Entry 3J9Q (electron microscopy, 3.50 A resolution); this record covers chains B and L of the 48 polymer chains in the assembly.

Chain B (and L):
Protein: sheath
From: Pseudomonas aeruginosa
Notes: chain L of this document is another copy of the same molecule, construct and numbering; everything in this record applies to it too
Reference sequence: Q9S574 (Q9S574_PSEAI); residue numbers follow UniProt; this construct covers 1-386
Sequence (386 residues; each row starts with the number of its first residue):
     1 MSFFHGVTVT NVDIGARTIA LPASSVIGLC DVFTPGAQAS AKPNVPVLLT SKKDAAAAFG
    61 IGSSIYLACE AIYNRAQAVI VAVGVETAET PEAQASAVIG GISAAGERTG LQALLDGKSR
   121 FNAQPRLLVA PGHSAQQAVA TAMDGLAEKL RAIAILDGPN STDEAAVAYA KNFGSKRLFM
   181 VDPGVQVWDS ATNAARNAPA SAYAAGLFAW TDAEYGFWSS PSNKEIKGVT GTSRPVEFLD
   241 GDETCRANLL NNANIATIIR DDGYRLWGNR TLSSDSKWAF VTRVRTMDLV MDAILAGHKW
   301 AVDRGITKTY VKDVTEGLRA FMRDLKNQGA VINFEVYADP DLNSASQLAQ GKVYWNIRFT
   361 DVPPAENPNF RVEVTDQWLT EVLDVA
Not modelled in the structure: 1
What the authors report for this chain:
  - self-association interface (contacts with another copy of this molecule): T375 to A386

Chain B / chain L interface:
Contacting residue pairs (86; chain B residue first):
  N223(B) - K299(L)  hydrogen bond (side chain-backbone)
  N223(B) - V302(L)  hydrogen bond (side chain-backbone)
  N223(B) - D303(L)  hydrogen bond
  K224(B) - D303(L)  salt bridge
  S233(B) - E107(L)
  R234(B) - E107(L)
  P235(B) - E107(L)
  P235(B) - D116(L)
  P235(B) - S119(L)
  P235(B) - R120(L)
  V236(B) - S119(L)  hydrogen bond (backbone-side chain)
  E237(B) - L115(L)
  L239(B) - K149(L)
  L239(B) - L150(L)  hydrophobic
  D240(B) - R151(L)  hydrogen bond (backbone-side chain)
  D240(B) - L295(L)
  E243(B) - K149(L)
  T244(B) - K149(L)  hydrogen bond
  R246(B) - R108(L)
  R260(B) - S119(L)
  R260(B) - K299(L)
  D261(B) - S119(L)
  D261(B) - R120(L)
  D261(B) - F121(L)
  D261(B) - N122(L)  hydrogen bond (side chain-backbone)
  D262(B) - S119(L)  hydrogen bond (backbone-backbone)
  D262(B) - R120(L)
  W267(B) - V302(L)  hydrophobic
  P363(B) - I306(L)  hydrogen bond (backbone-backbone)
  P363(B) - L348(L)  hydrophobic
  P364(B) - R304(L)
  P364(B) - G351(L)
  A365(B) - V302(L)
  A365(B) - D303(L)  hydrogen bond (backbone-backbone)
  A365(B) - R304(L)  hydrogen bond (backbone-backbone)
  A365(B) - I306(L)  hydrophobic
  A365(B) - Y310(L)
  A365(B) - G351(L)
  E366(B) - G351(L)  hydrogen bond (backbone-backbone)
  E366(B) - K352(L)  hydrogen bond (backbone-backbone)
  N367(B) - K352(L)
  N367(B) - V353(L)
  P368(B) - A301(L)
  P368(B) - Y310(L)
  P368(B) - V353(L)
  P368(B) - W355(L)
  N369(B) - V353(L)  hydrogen bond (backbone-backbone)
  N369(B) - Y354(L)
  N369(B) - W355(L)  hydrogen bond (backbone-backbone)
  F370(B) - I294(L)  hydrophobic
  F370(B) - L295(L)  hydrophobic
  F370(B) - H298(L)
  F370(B) - V314(L)  hydrophobic
  F370(B) - L318(L)  hydrophobic
  F370(B) - W355(L)
  F370(B) - I357(L)  hydrophobic
  R371(B) - D339(L)  salt bridge
  R371(B) - W355(L)  hydrogen bond (backbone-backbone)
  R371(B) - N356(L)  hydrogen bond
  R371(B) - I357(L)  hydrogen bond (backbone-backbone)
  V372(B) - M287(L)  hydrophobic
  V372(B) - I357(L)
  V372(B) - F359(L)  hydrophobic
  E373(B) - R358(L)  salt bridge
  E373(B) - F359(L)  hydrogen bond (backbone-backbone)
  V374(B) - K277(L)  hydrogen bond (backbone-side chain)
  V374(B) - R283(L)
  V374(B) - M287(L)  hydrophobic
  V374(B) - F359(L)
  T375(B) - R358(L)
  T375(B) - F359(L)  hydrogen bond (backbone-backbone)
  T375(B) - T360(L)
  D376(B) - R283(L)  salt bridge
  Q377(B) - R358(L)  hydrogen bond
  Q377(B) - T360(L)
  W378(B) - I332(L)
  W378(B) - N333(L)
  W378(B) - E335(L)
  W378(B) - R358(L)
  W378(B) - F359(L)  hydrophobic
  W378(B) - T360(L)  hydrogen bond (backbone-side chain)
  L379(B) - T360(L)
  V382(B) - I332(L)  hydrophobic
  V382(B) - N333(L)
  L383(B) - I332(L)  hydrophobic
  L383(B) - P363(L)  hydrophobic
Other interface residues (no listed pair), chain B (46 interface residues in all): S220, S222, F238, G241, G263, Y264, R265, R270, F280, V362, E381
Other interface residues (no listed pair), chain L (53 interface residues in all): G106, K118, Q124, W278, M291, G305, F334, L342, A349, Q350, D361

Overview:
46 residues of chain B face 53 of chain L across their interface; the contacts include 23 hydrogen bonds and 4
salt bridges. Polar pairs include K224(B)-D303(L), R371(B)-D339(L) and E373(B)-R358(L). From the paper: a
self-association interface involving T375(B).
Both chains are sheath (Pseudomonas aeruginosa). Entry 3J9Q (Atomic structures of a bactericidal contractile
nanotube in its pre- and post-contraction states) was determined by electron microscopy (same publication as
3J9R).
